2ZM6 - chains A and H of the 21 polymer chains in the assembly; structure by X-ray diffraction, 3.30 A resolution.

# Chain A
Molecule: 16S ribosomal RNA
From: Thermus thermophilus
Sequence (1509 nucleotides; row label = number of the first residue in the row; note: 42 numbers in that range are skipped by the numbering (no residue carries them; nothing is unmodelled there); a row labelled like 190A-190L holds insertion residues (190A, then the next letters in order)):
     1 UUGUUGGAGA GUUUGAUCCU GGCUCAGGGU GAACGCUGGC GGCGUGCCUA AGACAUGCAA
    61 GUCGUGCGGG
    73 CCGCGGGGUU UU
    88 ACUCCG
    95 UGGUC
   101 AGCGGCGGAC GGGUGAGUAA CGCGUGGGU
  129A G
   130 ACCUACCCGG AAGAGGGGGA CAACCCGGGG AAACUCGGGC UAAUCCCCCA UGUGGACCCG
   190 C
190A-190L CCCUUGGGGUGU
   191 GUCCAAAGGG CUUU
   216 GCCCGCUUCC GGAUGGGCCC GCGUCCCAUC AGCUAGUUGG UGGGGUAAUG GCCCACCAAG
   276 GCGACGACGG GUAGCCGGUC UGAGAGGAUG GCCGGCCACA GGGGCACUGA GACACGGGCC
   336 CCACUCCUAC GGGAGGCAGC AGUUAGGAAU CUUCCGCAAU GGGCGCAAGC CUGACGGAGC
   396 GACGCCGCUU GGAGGAAGAA GCCCUUCGGG GUGUAAACUC CUGAA
   442 CCCGGGACGA AACCCCCGAC GA
   474 GGGGACUGAC GGUACCGGG
   494 GUAAUAGCGC CGGCCAACUC CGUGCCAGCA GCCGCGGUAA UACGGAGGGC GCGAGCGUUA
   554 CCCGGAUUCA CUGGGCGUAA AGGGCGUGUA GGCGGCCUGG GGCGUCCCAU GUGAAAGACC
   614 ACGGCUCAAC CGUGGGGGAG CGUGGGAUAC GCUCAGGCUA GACGGUGGGA GAGGGUGGUG
   674 GAAUUCCCGG AGUAGCGGUG AAAUGCGCAG AUACCGGGAG GAACGCCGAU GGCGAAGGCA
   734 GCCACCUGGU CCACCCGUGA CGCUGAGGCG CGAAAGCGUG GGGAGCAAAC CGGAUUAGAU
   794 ACCCGGGUAG UCCACGCCCU AAACGAUGCG CGCUAGGUCU CUGGGUCU
   848 CCUGGGGGCC GAAGCUAACG CGUUAAGCGC GCCGCCUGGG GAGUACGGCC GCAAGGCUGA
   908 AACUCAAAGG AAUUGACGGG GGCCCGCACA AGCGGUGGAG CAUGUGGUUU AAUUCGAAGC
   968 AACGCGAAGA ACCUUACCAG GCCUUGACAU GCUAGG
 1003A G
  1004 AACCCGGGUG AAAGCCUGGG GUGCCCC
1030A-1030D GCGA
  1031 GGGGAGCCCU AGCACAGGUG CUGCAUGGCC GUCGUCAGCU CGUGCCGUGA GGUGUUGGGU
  1091 UAAGUCCCGC AACGAGCGCA ACCCCCGCCG UUAGUUGCCA GCGGUUCGGC CGGGCACUCU
  1151 AACGGGACUG CCCGCGAAA
  1171 GCGGGAGGAA GGAGGGGACG ACGUCUGGUC AGCAUGGCCC UUACGGCCUG GGCGACACAC
  1231 GUGCUACAAU GCCCACUACA AAGCGAUGCC ACCCGGCAAC GGGGAGCUAA UCGCAAAAAG
  1291 GUGGGCCCAG UUCGGAUUGG GGUCUGCAAC CCGACCCCAU GAAGCCGGAA UCGCUAGUAA
  1351 UCGCGGAUCA G
 1361A C
  1362 CAUGCCGCGG UGAAUACGUU CCCGGGCCUU GUACACACCG CCCGUCACGC CAUGGGAGCG
  1422 GGCUCUACCC GAAGUCGCCG GG
  1446 AGCCUACGGG
  1459 CAGGCGCCGA GGGUAGGGCC CGUGACUGGG GCGAAGUCGU AACAAGGUAG CUGUACCGGA
  1519 AGGUGCGGCU GGAU
Not modelled in the structure: 1-3

# Chain H
Protein: 30S ribosomal protein S8
From: Thermus thermophilus
Reference sequence: Q5SHQ2 (RS8_THET8); residue numbers follow UniProt; this construct covers 1-138
Sequence (138 residues; numbered 1 to 138; the number before each row is that of its first residue):
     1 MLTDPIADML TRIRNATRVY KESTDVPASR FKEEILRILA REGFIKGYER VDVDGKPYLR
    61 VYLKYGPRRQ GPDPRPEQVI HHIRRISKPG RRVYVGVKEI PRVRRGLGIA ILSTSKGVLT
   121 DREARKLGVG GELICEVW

# How chain A and chain H interact
Residue-residue contacts (67):
  U4(A) - Arg105(H)  hydrogen bond to the base
  C564(A) - Arg91(H)  hydrogen bond to the sugar
  C586(A) - Thr3(H)  hydrogen bond to the sugar
  C586(A) - Gly90(H)  sugar contact
  G587(A) - Met1(H)  base contact
  G587(A) - Leu2(H)  sugar contact
  G587(A) - Thr3(H)  sugar contact
  G587(A) - Pro89(H)  phosphate contact
  G587(A) - Arg92(H)  salt bridge to the phosphate
  C589(A) - Pro5(H)  phosphate contact
  C589(A) - Ser29(H)  phosphate contact
  C590(A) - Ser29(H)  phosphate contact
  C590(A) - Arg30(H)  hydrogen bond to the phosphate
  U591(A) - Arg30(H)  salt bridge to the phosphate
  G597(A) - Tyr94(H)  hydrogen bond to the base
  U598(A) - Tyr94(H)  sugar contact
  C599(A) - Val95(H)  sugar contact
  C599(A) - Val97(H)  phosphate contact
  C599(A) - Val129(H)  sugar contact
  C599(A) - Gly130(H)  hydrogen bond to the sugar
  C599(A) - Gly131(H)  sugar contact
  C600(A) - Gly96(H)  phosphate contact
  C600(A) - Val97(H)  hydrogen bond to the phosphate
  C600(A) - Gly128(H)  sugar contact
  C600(A) - Val129(H)  sugar contact
  A632(A) - Lys98(H)  salt bridge to the phosphate
  A640(A) - Ser115(H)  hydrogen bond to the sugar
  U641(A) - Ser115(H)  sugar contact
  A642(A) - Ser113(H)  hydrogen bond to the base
  A642(A) - Thr114(H)  base contact
  A642(A) - Ser115(H)  base contact
  A642(A) - Val118(H)  sugar contact
  C643(A) - Phe31(H)  sugar contact
  C643(A) - Arg92(H)  sugar contact
  C643(A) - Ser113(H)  sugar contact
  C643(A) - Glu132(H)  hydrogen bond to the sugar
  G644(A) - Arg92(H)  sugar contact
  U652(A) - Lys56(H)  hydrogen bond to the phosphate
  A653(A) - Lys56(H)  salt bridge to the phosphate
  G755(A) - Met1(H)  base contact
  G823(A) - Met1(H)  hydrogen bond to the base
  C824(A) - Met1(H)  hydrogen bond to the sugar
  C824(A) - Leu2(H)  sugar contact
  G825(A) - Asp8(H)  hydrogen bond to the sugar
  G825(A) - Thr11(H)  base contact
  G825(A) - Arg12(H)  hydrogen bond to the sugar
  G825(A) - Asn15(H)  base contact
  C826(A) - Arg12(H)  salt bridge to the phosphate
  C826(A) - Asn15(H)  hydrogen bond to the base
  U827(A) - Val19(H)  sugar contact
  A828(A) - Lys21(H)  salt bridge to the phosphate
  A860(A) - Arg18(H)  sugar contact
  A860(A) - Arg75(H)  hydrogen bond to the phosphate
  G861(A) - Arg75(H)  salt bridge to the phosphate
  G874(A) - Asn15(H)  base contact
  C875(A) - Thr11(H)  base contact
  C875(A) - Arg14(H)  hydrogen bond to the sugar
  C875(A) - Asn15(H)  hydrogen bond to the base
  G876(A) - Thr11(H)  hydrogen bond to the sugar
  G876(A) - Arg14(H)  salt bridge to the phosphate
  C877(A) - Thr3(H)  base contact
  C877(A) - Asp4(H)  sugar contact
  C877(A) - Lys88(H)  phosphate contact
  C877(A) - Pro89(H)  sugar contact
  G878(A) - Thr3(H)  hydrogen bond to the sugar
  G878(A) - Lys88(H)  phosphate contact
  G878(A) - Pro89(H)  phosphate contact
Interface residues without a listed pair, chain A (39 interface residues in all): G588, G639, A753, C756, A859, C879
Interface residues without a listed pair, chain H (44 interface residues in all): Ala7, Ala28, Pro57, Gly106, Lys116, Gly117

# In short
Chain A and chain H form an interface of 39 and 44 residues respectively, with 21 hydrogen bonds and 8 salt
bridges. Among the polar pairs are U4(A)-Arg105(H), G597(A)-Tyr94(H) and A642(A)-Ser113(H).
Chain A is 16S ribosomal RNA and chain H is 30S ribosomal protein S8, both from Thermus thermophilus; the
structure, Crystal structure of the Thermus thermophilus 30S ribosomal subunit, was determined by X-ray
diffraction.
